7X17 - chain A; structure by X-ray diffraction, 2.50 A resolution.

[Chain A]
Molecule: AMB antimetabolite synthase AmbB
Source organism: Pseudomonas aeruginosa PAO1
Notes: EC 6.2.1.67
Reference sequence: Q9I1H0 (AMBB_PSEAE); numbering as in UniProt (aligned over 727-1249)
Amino-acid sequence (523 residues; numbered 727 to 1249; the number before each row is that of its first residue):
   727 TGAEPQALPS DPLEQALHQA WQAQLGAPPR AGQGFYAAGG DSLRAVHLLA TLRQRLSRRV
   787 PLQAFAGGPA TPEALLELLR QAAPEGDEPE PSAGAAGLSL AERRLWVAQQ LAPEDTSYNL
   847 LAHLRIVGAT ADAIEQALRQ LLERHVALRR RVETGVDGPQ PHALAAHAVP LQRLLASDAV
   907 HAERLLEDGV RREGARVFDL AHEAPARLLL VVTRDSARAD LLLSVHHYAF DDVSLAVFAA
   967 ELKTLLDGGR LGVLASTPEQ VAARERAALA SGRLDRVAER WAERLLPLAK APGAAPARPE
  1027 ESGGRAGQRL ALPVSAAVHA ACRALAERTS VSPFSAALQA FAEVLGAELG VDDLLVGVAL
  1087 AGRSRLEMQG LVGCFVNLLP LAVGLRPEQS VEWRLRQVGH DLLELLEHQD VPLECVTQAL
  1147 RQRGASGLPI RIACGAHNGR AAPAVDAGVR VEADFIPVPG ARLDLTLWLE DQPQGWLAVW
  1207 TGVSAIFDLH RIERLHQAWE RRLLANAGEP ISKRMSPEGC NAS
Unresolved in the structure: 727-745, 751-766, 793-822, 1016-1033, 1164-1172, 1198-1202, 1234-1249
Glycans and other covalent adducts: Ppant-L-Ala (868) linked to Ser768
Ligand contacts: Ppant-L-Ala (868; S-[2-[3-[[(2S)-3,3-dimethyl-2-oxidanyl-4-phosphonooxy-butanoyl]amino]propanoylamino]ethyl] (2R)-2-azanylpropanethioate): Asp767, Leu769, His953, Asp957, Asp958, Ser1058, Phe1060, Ser1061, Val1084, Ala1085, Leu1086, Ala1087, Val1102, Leu1128, Leu1132, Gly1161, Ala1162, His1163, Trp1194
Swiss-Prot annotation at these positions:
  - modified residue: Ser768 (O-(pantetheine 4'-phosphoryl)serine)
  - mutagenesis: Ser768 (S768A: Can activate L-Ala but cannot load it onto its own carrier domain. Mutant loses the ability to make AMB)
Reported in the primary citation:
  - binding site for Ppant-L-Ala: Ser768, Leu846, His953, Phe1181
  - catalytic residues: His953
  - mutagenesis - L769S: decreased catalytic activity
  - mutagenesis - S768A, H953A: abolished catalytic activity
  - mutagenesis - D957A: decreased stability

[In short]
Covalently linked Ppant-L-Ala: at Ser768. Curated annotation (UniProt) lists one mutagenesis site. The paper
reports the catalytic residue His953; S768A and H953A abolish catalytic activity; 4 substitutions were tested
in all.
Chain A is AMB antimetabolite synthase AmbB (Pseudomonas aeruginosa PAO1); the structure, Structure of
Pseudomonas NRPS protein, AmbB-TC bound to Ppant-L-Ala, was determined by X-ray diffraction (same publication
as 7X0E and 7X0F).
